Entry 7EPZ (electron microscopy, 3.40 A resolution); this record covers chains A and B.

# Chain A
Molecule: 4F2 cell-surface antigen heavy chain
From: Homo sapiens
UniProtKB: J3KPF3 (J3KPF3_HUMAN); residues 2-631 here = UniProt positions 2-631
Sequence (647 residues; row label = number of the first residue in the row; numbers below 1 keep their minus sign (Met-13 is residue -13)):
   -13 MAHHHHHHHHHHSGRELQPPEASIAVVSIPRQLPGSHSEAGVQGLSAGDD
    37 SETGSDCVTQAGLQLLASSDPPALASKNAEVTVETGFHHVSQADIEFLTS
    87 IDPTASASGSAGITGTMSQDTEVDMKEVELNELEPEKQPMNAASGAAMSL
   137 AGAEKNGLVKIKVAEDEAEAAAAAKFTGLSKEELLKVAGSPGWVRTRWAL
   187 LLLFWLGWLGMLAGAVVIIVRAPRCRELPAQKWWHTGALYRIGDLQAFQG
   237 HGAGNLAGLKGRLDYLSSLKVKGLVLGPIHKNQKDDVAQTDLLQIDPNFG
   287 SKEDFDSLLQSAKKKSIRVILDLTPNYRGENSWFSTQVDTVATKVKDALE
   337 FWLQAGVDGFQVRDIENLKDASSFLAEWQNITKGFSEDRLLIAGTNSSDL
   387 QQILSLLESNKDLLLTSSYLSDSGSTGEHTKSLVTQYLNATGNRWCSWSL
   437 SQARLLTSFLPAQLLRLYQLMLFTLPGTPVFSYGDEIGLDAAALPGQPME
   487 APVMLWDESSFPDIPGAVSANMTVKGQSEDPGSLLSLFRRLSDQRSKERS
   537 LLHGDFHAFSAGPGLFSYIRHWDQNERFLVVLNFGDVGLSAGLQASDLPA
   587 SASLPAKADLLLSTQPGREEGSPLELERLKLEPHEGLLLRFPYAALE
Not modelled in the structure: -13 to 163, 632-633
Differences from the reference sequence: initiating methionine (-13); expression tag (-12 to 1, 632-633)
Glycans and other covalent adducts: N-acetylglucosamine (NAG) linked to Asn366, Asn382, Asn425, Asn507
Ligand contacts: 1,2-distearoyl-sn-glycero-3-phosphate (PX8): Arg183, Leu187, Phe190, Trp191

# Chain B
Molecule: Cystine/glutamate transporter
From: Homo sapiens
UniProtKB: Q9UPY5 (XCT_HUMAN); residues 2-501 here = UniProt positions 2-501
Sequence (521 residues; row label = number of the first residue in the row; numbers below 1 keep their minus sign (Met-19 is residue -19)):
   -19 MADYKDDDDKSGPDEVDASGRVRKPVVSTISKGGYLQGNVNGRLPSLGNK
    31 EPPGQEKVQLKRKVTLLRGVSIIIGTIIGAGIFISPKGVLQNTGSVGMSL
    81 TIWTVCGVLSLFGALSYAELGTTIKKSGGHYTYILEVFGPLPAFVRVWVE
   131 LLIIRPAATAVISLAFGRYILEPFFIQCEIPELAIKLITAVGITVVMVLN
   181 SMSVSWSARIQIFLTFCKLTAILIIIVPGVMQLIKGQTQNFKDAFSGRDS
   231 SITRLPLAFYYGMYAYAGWFYLNFVTEEVENPEKTIPLAICISMAIVTIG
   281 YVLTNVAYFTTINAEELLLSNAVAVTFSERLLGNFSLAVPIFVALSCFGS
   331 MNGGVFAVSRLFYVASREGHLPEILSMIHVRKHTPLPAVIVLHPLTMIML
   381 FSGDLDSLLNFLSFARWLFIGLAVAGLIYLRYKCPDMHRPFKVPLFIPAL
   431 FSFTCLFMVALSLYSDPFSTGIGFVITLTGVPAYYLFIIWDKKPRWFRIM
   481 SEKITRTLQIILEVVPEEDKL
Not modelled in the structure: -19 to 44, 498-501
Differences from the reference sequence: initiating methionine (-19); expression tag (-18 to 1)
Ligand contacts:
  - J9O (2-[(1S)-1-[4-[2-(4-chloranylphenoxy)ethanoyl]piperazin-1-yl]ethyl]-3-(2-ethoxyphenyl)quinazolin-4-one): Ile52, Thr56, Ser187, Gln191, Tyr251, Leu252, Asn253, Phe254, Val259, Ile266, Asn332, Phe336, Arg340
  - 1,2-distearoyl-sn-glycero-3-phosphate (PX8), molecule 1: Trp128, Leu132, Gly349, His350, Leu351, Pro352, Glu353, Leu375, Ile378, Met379, Ile456, Phe467, Lys472, Phe477
  - 1,2-distearoyl-sn-glycero-3-phosphate (PX8), molecule 2: Val178, Ser181, Met182, His359, Arg361, Leu366, Ile370, His373, Pro374, Ile491, Leu492
Curated features (UniProtKB/Swiss-Prot):
  - binding site (L-glutamate): Arg135, Tyr244
  - modified residue: Ser26 (Phosphoserine)
  - glycosylation: Asn314 (N-linked (GlcNAc...) asparagine)
  - mutagenesis: Cys86 (C86S: Does not affect L-cystine transport activity; when associated with S-158; S-197; S-271; S-327; S-414 and S-435. Does not affect affinity for L-cystine; when associated with S-158; S-197; S-271 ...), Arg135 (R135A: Loss of L-cystine transport activity; R135K: Loss of L-cystine transport activity), Cys158 (C158S: Does not affect L-cystine transport activity; when associated with S-86; S-197; S-271; S-327; S-414 and S-435. Does not affect affinity for L-cystine; when associated with S-86; S-197; S-271 ...), Gln191 (Q191A: Increases sensitivity to erastin-induced ferroptosis), Cys197 (C197S: Does not affect L-cystine transport activity; when associated with S-86; S-158; S-271; S-327; S-414 and S-435. Does not affect affinity for L-cystine; when associated with S-86; S-158; S-271 ...), Lys198 (K198A: Loss of L-cystine transport activity. Does not affect location at the celle membrane. Does not affect expression level), Phe254 (F254A: Increases resistance to erastin-induced ferroptosis. Decreases sensitivity to erastin-induced inhibition of L-cystine transport activity), Cys271 (C271S: Does not affect L-cystine transport activity; when associated with S-86; S-158; S-197; S-327; S-414 and S-435. Does not affect affinity for L-cystine; when associated with S-86; S-158; S-197 ...), Cys327 (C327A: Does not affect L-glutamate transport activity. Does not affect location at cell membrane Does not affect expression level; C327L: Loss of L-glutamate transport activity ...), Phe336 (F336A: Decreases L-cystine transport activity about 50%. Increases sensitivity to erastin-induced ferroptosis. Significantly decreases the L-cystine transport activity ...), Arg396 (R396A: Loss of L-cystine transport activity; R396K: Loss of L-cystine transport activity; R396N: Loss of L-cystine transport activity), Cys414 (C414S: Does not affect L-cystine transport activity; when associated with S-86; S-158; S-197; S-271; S-327 and S-435. Does not affect affinity for L-cystine; when associated with S-86; S-158; S-197 ...), 1 further mutagenesis entry in UniProt
Reported in the primary citation:
  - binding site for J9O: Gln191, Phe254, Phe336

# How chain A and chain B interact
Disulfides between the chains: Cys211(A)-Cys158(B)
Contacting residue pairs (25):
  Gly164(A) with Glu353(B), hydrogen bond (backbone-side chain)
  Leu165(A) with Arg486(B); Gln489(B), hydrogen bond (backbone-side chain); Pro496(B)
  Leu170(A) with Gln489(B); Val494(B); Val495(B), hydrophobic
  Val173(A) with Ile490(B), hydrophobic
  Ala174(A) with Ile490(B)
  Trp179(A) with Ile490(B), hydrophobic; Ile491(B), hydrophobic
  Arg183(A) with Ile490(B), hydrogen bond (side chain-backbone); Ile491(B), hydrogen bond (side chain-backbone); Glu493(B), salt bridge
  Trp194(A) with Val171(B); Thr174(B), hydrogen bond
  Met197(A) with Phe381(B), hydrophobic
  Ala201(A) with Leu167(B); Ile168(B), hydrophobic
  Ile204(A) with Ala164(B), hydrophobic
  Ile205(A) with Leu151(B), hydrophobic
  Cys211(A) with Gln157(B); Cys158(B), disulfide
  Arg535(A) with Gln157(B), hydrogen bond
  Gln560(A) with Cys158(B)
Interface residues without a listed pair, chain A (24 interface residues in all): Ser166, Lys167, Leu171, Phe190, Trp191, Leu198, Gly200, Ala208, Lys301
Interface residues without a listed pair, chain B (28 interface residues in all): Phe155, Glu159, Leu163, Ala170, Val175, Val178, Lys222, Val360, Met377, Thr487
From the paper, about this interface:
  - specific contacts: Cys211(A)-Cys158(B) (covalent link)

# Overview
Chain A and chain B form an interface of 24 and 28 residues respectively; the contacts include 1 disulfide
bond, 6 hydrogen bonds and 1 salt bridge. Polar pairs include Arg183(A)-Glu493(B), Gly164(A)-Glu353(B) and
Leu165(A)-Gln489(B). The paper describes a contact between Cys211(A) and Cys158(B). The paper reports a
binding site for J9O at Gln191(B), Phe254(B) and Phe336(B).
Here chain A is 4F2 cell-surface antigen heavy chain and chain B is Cystine/glutamate transporter, both from
Homo sapiens. Entry 7EPZ (Overall structure of Erastin-bound xCT-4F2hc complex) was determined by electron
microscopy.
